PDB entry 6MKR | X-ray diffraction, 3.35 A resolution | chains A and B of the 4 polymer chains in the assembly

# Chain A
Name: 5287 TCR alpha chain
From: Mus musculus
Amino-acid sequence (208 residues; row label = number of the first residue in the row; numbering starts at 0):
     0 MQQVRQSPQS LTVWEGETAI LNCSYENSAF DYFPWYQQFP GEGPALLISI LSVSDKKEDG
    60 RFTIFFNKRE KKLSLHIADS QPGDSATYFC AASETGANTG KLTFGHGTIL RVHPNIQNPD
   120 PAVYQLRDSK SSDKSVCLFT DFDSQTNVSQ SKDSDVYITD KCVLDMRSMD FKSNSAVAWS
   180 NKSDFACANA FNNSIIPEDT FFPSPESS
Unresolved in the structure: 0, 130-133, 181-183, 203-207
Disulfide bonds: C22-C89, C136-C186

# Chain B
Name: 5287 TCR beta chain
From: Mus musculus
Amino-acid sequence (239 residues; row label = number of the first residue in the row):
     1 AVTQSPRNKV AVTGGKVTLS CNQTNNHNNM YWYRQDTGHG LRLIHYSYGA GSTEKGDIPD
    61 GYKASRPSQE NFSLILELAT PSQTSVYFCA SGDFWGDTLY FGAGTRLSVL EDLKNVFPPE
   121 VAVFEPSEAE ISHTQKATLV CLATGFYPDH VELSWWVNGK EVHSGVCTDP QPLKEQPALN
   181 DSRYALSSRL RVSATFWQNP RNHFRCQVQF YGLSENDEWT QDRAKPVTQI VSAEAWGRA
Unresolved in the structure: 239
Disulfide bonds: C21-C89, C141-C206

# How chain A and chain B interact
Pairs across the interface (67; chain A residue first):
  Y31(A) - D97(B)  hydrogen bond (side chain-backbone)
  Y35(A) - T98(B)
  Y35(A) - L99(B)  hydrogen bond (side chain-backbone)
  Y35(A) - F101(B)  hydrophobic
  Q37(A) - Q35(B)  hydrogen bond
  Q37(A) - F88(B)
  G40(A) - R7(B)
  G40(A) - A103(B)
  E41(A) - A103(B)
  G42(A) - F88(B)
  G42(A) - G102(B)  hydrogen bond (backbone-backbone)
  G42(A) - A103(B)  hydrogen bond (backbone-backbone)
  P43(A) - F101(B)
  L45(A) - T98(B)
  F88(A) - Q35(B)
  N97(A) - W95(B)
  T98(A) - Y48(B)  hydrogen bond (backbone-side chain)
  G99(A) - Y31(B)
  L101(A) - L99(B)  hydrophobic
  F103(A) - F101(B)  hydrophobic
  H105(A) - G38(B)
  H105(A) - H39(B)
  H105(A) - G40(B)
  Y123(A) - S127(B)
  Y123(A) - A129(B)  hydrophobic
  Y123(A) - E130(B)
  Y123(A) - H133(B)
  Y123(A) - T134(B)
  Q124(A) - S127(B)
  L125(A) - F124(B)  hydrophobic
  L125(A) - E125(B)
  R126(A) - F124(B)
  R126(A) - E125(B)  hydrogen bond (backbone-backbone)
  D127(A) - V123(B)
  D127(A) - F124(B)
  S128(A) - V123(B)  hydrogen bond (side chain-backbone)
  S128(A) - E125(B)
  V135(A) - F124(B)  hydrophobic
  V135(A) - L142(B)  hydrophobic
  L137(A) - E130(B)
  L137(A) - T138(B)
  D140(A) - T134(B)
  D140(A) - R191(B)  salt bridge
  Y156(A) - E175(B)  hydrogen bond (side chain-backbone)
  T158(A) - D169(B)
  T158(A) - S187(B)
  D159(A) - D169(B)
  C161(A) - C167(B)  disulfide
  C161(A) - T168(B)  hydrogen bond (side chain-backbone)
  C161(A) - R189(B)
  V162(A) - C167(B)
  L163(A) - G165(B)
  D164(A) - S164(B)
  D164(A) - G165(B)  hydrogen bond (backbone-backbone)
  M165(A) - G165(B)
  M165(A) - R191(B)
  M165(A) - V192(B)  hydrophobic
  M165(A) - S193(B)
  R166(A) - S164(B)
  S172(A) - R191(B)
  S174(A) - R189(B)  hydrogen bond (backbone-side chain)
  A175(A) - R189(B)
  V176(A) - V140(B)  hydrophobic
  V176(A) - R189(B)
  W178(A) - L142(B)
  W178(A) - T144(B)
  F200(A) - H133(B)
Also at the interface, not in a pair above, chain A (44 interface residues in all): D119, S134, T139, K160, P202
Also at the interface, not in a pair above, chain B (43 interface residues in all): Y33, L41, V166, P170, A185
Disulfides between the chains: C161(A)-C167(B)

# Summary
44 residues of chain A face 43 of chain B across their interface; the contacts include 1 disulfide bond, 12
hydrogen bonds and 1 salt bridge. Polar pairs include D140(A)-R191(B), Y31(A)-D97(B) and Y35(A)-L99(B).
Here chain A is 5287 TCR alpha chain and chain B is 5287 TCR beta chain, both from Mus musculus. Entry 6MKR
(5287 TCR bound to IAb Padi4) was determined by X-ray diffraction together with 6MKD, 6MNG, 6MNM, 6MNN and
6MNO from the same study.
